8DGA - chains F and K of the 4 polymer chains in the assembly; structure by electron microscopy, 3.73 A resolution.

[Chain F]
Molecule: 22-nt RNA strand
Sequence (22 nucleotides; numbered 39 to 60; the number before each row is that of its first residue):
    39 CUAUACAACCUACUACCUCUCU

[Chain K]
Name: Loquacious, isoform B
Organism: Drosophila melanogaster
Reference sequence: Q9VJY9 (Q9VJY9_DROME); numbering as in UniProt (aligned over 1-465)
Sequence (465 residues; each row starts with the number of its first residue):
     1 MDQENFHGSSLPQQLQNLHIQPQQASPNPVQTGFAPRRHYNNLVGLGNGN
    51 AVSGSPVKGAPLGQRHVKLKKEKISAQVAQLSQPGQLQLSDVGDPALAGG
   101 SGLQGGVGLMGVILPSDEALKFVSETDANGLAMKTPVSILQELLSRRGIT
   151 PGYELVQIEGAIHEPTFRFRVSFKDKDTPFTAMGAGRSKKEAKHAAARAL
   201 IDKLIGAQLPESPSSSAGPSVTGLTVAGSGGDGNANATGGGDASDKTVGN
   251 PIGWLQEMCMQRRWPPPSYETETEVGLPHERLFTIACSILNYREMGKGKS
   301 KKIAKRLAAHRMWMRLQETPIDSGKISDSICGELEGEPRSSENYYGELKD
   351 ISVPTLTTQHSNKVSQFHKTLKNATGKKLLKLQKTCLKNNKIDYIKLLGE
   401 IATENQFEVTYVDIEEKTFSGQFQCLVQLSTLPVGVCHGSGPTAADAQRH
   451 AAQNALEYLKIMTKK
Unresolved in the structure: 1-131, 206-357
UniProt features mapped onto this chain:
  - region: Ala308, Ala309 (Necessary for binding pre-miRNA)
  - mutagenesis: Ala308 to Ala309 (Abolishes interaction with pre-miRNA (pre let 7) in the presence of Dcr-1), Leu379 to Leu382 (Strong reduction in Dcr-1 activity), Phe419 (F419A: Strong reduction in Dcr-1 activity), Leu426 (L426R: Decreased binding to Dcr-1), Ser440 to Lys465 (Loss of activity, abolishes interaction with Dcr-1 and therefore does not enhance pre-miRNA processing by the dicer)

[Chain F / chain K interface]
Pairs across the interface (9; chain F residue first):
  C47(F) with Phe167(K), phosphate contact; Ser188(K), phosphate contact
  C48(F) with Phe167(K), sugar contact; Lys189(K), phosphate contact
  U49(F) with Lys189(K), salt bridge to the phosphate
  C57(F) with Glu142(K), sugar contact
  U58(F) with Glu142(K), sugar contact; Arg146(K), phosphate contact
  C59(F) with Arg146(K), salt bridge to the phosphate
Other interface residues (no listed pair), chain K (6 interface residues in all): Arg187

[In short]
Chain F and chain K each contribute 6 residues to their interface, with 2 salt bridges. Among the polar pairs
are U49(F)-Lys189(K) and C59(F)-Arg146(K). UniProt lists 8 mutagenesis sites on chain K.
Here chain F is a 22-nt RNA strand and chain K is Loquacious, isoform B (Drosophila melanogaster). Entry 8DGA
(Structural Basis of MicroRNA Biogenesis by Dicer-1 and Its Partner Protein Loqs-PB - complex IV) was
determined by electron microscopy, deposited together with 8DFV, 8DG5, 8DG7, 8DGI and 8DGJ.
